Entry 6V9Q (electron microscopy, 2.90 A resolution); this record covers chains D and E of the 11 polymer chains in the assembly.

[Chain D (and E)]
Name: Type I-F CRISPR-associated protein Csy3
Organism: Vibrio cholerae
Notes: chain E of this document is another copy of the same molecule, construct and numbering; everything in this record applies to it too
Chain sequence (352 residues; row label = number of the first residue in the row):
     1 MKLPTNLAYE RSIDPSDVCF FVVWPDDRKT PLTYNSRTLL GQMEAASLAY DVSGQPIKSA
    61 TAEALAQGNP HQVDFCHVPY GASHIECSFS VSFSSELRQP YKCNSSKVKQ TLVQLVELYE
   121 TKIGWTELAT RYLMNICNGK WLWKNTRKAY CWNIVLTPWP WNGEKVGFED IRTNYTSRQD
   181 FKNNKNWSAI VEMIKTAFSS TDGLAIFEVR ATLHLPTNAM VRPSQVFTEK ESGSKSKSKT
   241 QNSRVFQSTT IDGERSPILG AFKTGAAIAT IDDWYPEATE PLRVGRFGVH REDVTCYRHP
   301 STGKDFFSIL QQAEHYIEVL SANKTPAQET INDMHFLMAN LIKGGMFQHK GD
Disordered / not traced: 229-240, 351-352 (chain E: 229-241, 351-352)

[Interface between chain D and chain E]
Residue-residue contacts - 72 pairs, chain D then chain E:
  R37(D) - D17(E)  salt bridge
  T38(D) - F227(E)  hydrogen bond (side chain-backbone)
  L39(D) - F262(E)  hydrophobic
  L40(D) - F227(E)  hydrophobic
  Q42(D) - R283(E)
  Q42(D) - V289(E)
  M43(D) - F287(E)
  E44(D) - G285(E)
  E44(D) - R286(E)
  E44(D) - F287(E)
  A45(D) - Q348(E)
  A46(D) - F307(E)  hydrophobic
  A46(D) - Q348(E)
  A46(D) - H349(E)
  Y50(D) - P300(E)  hydrophobic
  Y50(D) - D305(E)  hydrogen bond
  Y50(D) - F307(E)  hydrophobic
  Y50(D) - S308(E)  hydrogen bond
  D51(D) - H349(E)  hydrogen bond (backbone-side chain)
  V52(D) - H349(E)
  V52(D) - K350(E)
  A60(D) - H299(E)
  T61(D) - H299(E)
  A62(D) - T295(E)
  A62(D) - C296(E)  hydrogen bond (backbone-backbone)
  A62(D) - H299(E)
  E63(D) - V294(E)
  L65(D) - F287(E)  hydrophobic
  L65(D) - V289(E)
  L65(D) - C296(E)  hydrogen bond (backbone-side chain)
  A66(D) - V289(E)  hydrophobic
  A66(D) - V294(E)
  A66(D) - T295(E)
  A66(D) - C296(E)  hydrophobic
  P70(D) - F227(E)  hydrophobic
  F75(D) - D17(E)
  F75(D) - A261(E)  hydrophobic
  Y80(D) - C19(E)  hydrophobic
  Y80(D) - F21(E)
  Y80(D) - S88(E)  hydrogen bond
  K144(D) - E10(E)  salt bridge
  K144(D) - Y101(E)
  R147(D) - S94(E)  hydrogen bond (side chain-backbone)
  R147(D) - S95(E)
  R147(D) - E96(E)  salt bridge
  R147(D) - D202(E)  salt bridge
  R147(D) - G203(E)  hydrogen bond (side chain-backbone)
  K148(D) - D14(E)
  K148(D) - S94(E)  hydrogen bond
  K148(D) - E96(E)  salt bridge
  K148(D) - L204(E)
  Y150(D) - W159(E)
  Y150(D) - I206(E)  hydrophobic
  Y150(D) - E208(E)  hydrogen bond
  R172(D) - D202(E)  salt bridge
  P216(D) - S90(E)
  P216(D) - I206(E)  hydrophobic
  P216(D) - E208(E)
  T217(D) - S16(E)
  T217(D) - S90(E)  hydrogen bond (backbone-side chain)
  T217(D) - E208(E)  hydrogen bond
  N218(D) - S16(E)
  N218(D) - D17(E)  hydrogen bond (side chain-backbone)
  N218(D) - C19(E)  hydrogen bond
  R291(D) - K102(E)
  E292(D) - Y101(E)
  E292(D) - K102(E)
  E292(D) - C103(E)  hydrogen bond (backbone-backbone)
  D293(D) - C103(E)
  V294(D) - N6(E)
  V294(D) - K102(E)
  V294(D) - N104(E)
Other interface residues (no listed pair), chain D (38 interface residues in all): A49, P56, H77, A149, M220
Other interface residues (no listed pair), chain E (50 interface residues in all): R11, S92, P100, T201, Q247, T249, I251, I258, K343

[In short]
38 residues of chain D and 50 residues of chain E are in contact, with 16 hydrogen bonds and 6 salt bridges.
Polar contacts include R37(D)-D17(E), K144(D)-E10(E) and R147(D)-E96(E).
Both chains are Type I-F CRISPR-associated protein Csy3 (Vibrio cholerae). Entry 6V9Q (Cryo-EM structure of
Cascade-TniQ binary complex) was determined by electron microscopy, deposited together with 6VBW.
